Entry 3L7Z (X-ray diffraction, 2.41 A resolution); this record covers chains D and I of the 9 polymer chains in the assembly.

# Chain D
Name: Probable exosome complex exonuclease 2
Source organism: Sulfolobus solfataricus
Notes: EC 3.1.13.-
Reference sequence: Q9UXC0 (ECX2_SULSO); aligned to UniProt positions 1-271 over residues 1-271 (the alignment contains insertions or deletions, so no single offset holds)
Sequence (271 residues; numbered 1 to 271; the number before each row is that of its first residue):
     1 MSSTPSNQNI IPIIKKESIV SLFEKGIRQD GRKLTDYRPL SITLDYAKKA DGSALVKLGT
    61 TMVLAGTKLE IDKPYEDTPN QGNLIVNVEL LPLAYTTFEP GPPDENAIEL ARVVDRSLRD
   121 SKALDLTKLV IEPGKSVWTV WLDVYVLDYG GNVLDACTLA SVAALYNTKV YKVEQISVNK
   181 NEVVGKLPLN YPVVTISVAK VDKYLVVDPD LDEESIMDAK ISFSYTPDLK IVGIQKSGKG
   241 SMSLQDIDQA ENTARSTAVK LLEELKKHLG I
Disordered / not traced: 173-182
Construct notes: engineered mutation Thr-96 (Glu in Q9UXC0)

# Chain I
Name: Probable exosome complex RNA-binding protein 1
Source organism: Sulfolobus solfataricus
Reference sequence: Q9UXC4 (ECR1_SULSO); residues 1-249 here = UniProt positions 1-249
Sequence (249 residues; row label = number of the first residue in the row):
     1 MNMSQSQKIV LQPRSIVVPG ELLAEGEFQI PWSPYILKIN SKYYSTVVGL FDVKDTQFEV
    61 IPLEGSFYYP KINDIVIGLV EDVEIYGWVV DIKAPYKAYL PASNLLGRSI NVGEDLRRYL
   121 DVGDYVIARI ENFDRSIDPV LSVKGKDLGR VSNGIVIDIM PVKVPRVIGK NKSMYETLTS
   181 KSGCSIFVAN NGRIWATCPS RFSEEILIEA IRKIENESHI KGLTDRIKQF IEEKLGERNA
   241 SSGETKTNS
Disordered / not traced: 1-7, 56-57, 115-118, 198-204, 227-249

# Chain D / chain I interface
Contacting residue pairs (6; chain D residue first):
  Ile-10(D) / Leu-79(I)
  Pro-12(D) / Leu-79(I)  hydrophobic
  Pro-12(D) / Gly-123(I)
  Pro-12(D) / Tyr-125(I)  hydrophobic
  Ile-13(D) / Gly-123(I)  hydrogen bond (backbone-backbone)
  Ile-13(D) / Asp-124(I)
Also at the interface, not in a pair above, chain D (5 interface residues in all): Ile-11, Ile-14
Also at the interface, not in a pair above, chain I (6 interface residues in all): Val-122, Gly-154

# In short
Chain D and chain I form an interface of 5 and 6 residues respectively; the contacts include 1 hydrogen bond.
Its one hydrogen bond, Ile-13(D)/Gly-123(I), is backbone to backbone.
Here chain D is Probable exosome complex exonuclease 2 and chain I is Probable exosome complex RNA-binding
protein 1, both from Sulfolobus solfataricus. Entry 3L7Z (Crystal structure of the S. solfataricus archaeal
exosome) was determined by X-ray diffraction.
